Entry 7C7A (electron microscopy, 2.80 A resolution); this record covers chains A and B of the 13 polymer chains in the assembly.

Chain A:
Molecule: Ribonuclease MRP RNA subunit NME1
Source organism: Saccharomyces cerevisiae (strain ATCC 204508 / S288c)
Sequence (340 nucleotides; row label = number of the first residue in the row):
     1 AAUCCAUGAC CAAAGAAUCG UCACAAAUCG AAGCUUACAA AAUGGAGUAA AAUUUUGUUU
    61 ACUCAGUAAU AUGCUUUGGG UUGAAAGUCU CCCACCAAUU CGUAUGCGGA AAACGUAAUG
   121 AGAUUUAAAA AUUUUAAAUU GUUUAAAUCA ACUCAUUAAG GAGGAUGCCC UUGGGUAUUC
   181 UGCUUCUUGA CCUGGUACCU CUAUUGCAGG GUACUGGUGU UUUCUUCGGU ACUGGAUUCC
   241 GUUUGUAUGG AAUCUAAACC AUAGUUAUGA CGAUUGCUCU UUCCCGUGCU GGAUCGAGUA
   301 ACCCAAUGGA GCUUACUAUU CUUGGUCCAU GGAUUCACCC
Disordered / not traced: 132-136, 336-340
Ion coordination: Mg2+ site 1: A86, G87 (shared with 1 residue of chain R); Mg2+ site 2: A86, A305, A306 (shared with 2 residues of chain R); Mg2+ site 3: G87 (shared with 1 residue of chain R)

Chain B:
Protein: Ribonucleases P/MRP protein subunit POP1
Source organism: Saccharomyces cerevisiae (strain ATCC 204508 / S288c)
Notes: EC 3.1.26.5
Reference sequence: P41812 (POP1_YEAST); residue numbers follow UniProt; this construct covers 1-875
Chain sequence (875 residues; row label = number of the first residue in the row):
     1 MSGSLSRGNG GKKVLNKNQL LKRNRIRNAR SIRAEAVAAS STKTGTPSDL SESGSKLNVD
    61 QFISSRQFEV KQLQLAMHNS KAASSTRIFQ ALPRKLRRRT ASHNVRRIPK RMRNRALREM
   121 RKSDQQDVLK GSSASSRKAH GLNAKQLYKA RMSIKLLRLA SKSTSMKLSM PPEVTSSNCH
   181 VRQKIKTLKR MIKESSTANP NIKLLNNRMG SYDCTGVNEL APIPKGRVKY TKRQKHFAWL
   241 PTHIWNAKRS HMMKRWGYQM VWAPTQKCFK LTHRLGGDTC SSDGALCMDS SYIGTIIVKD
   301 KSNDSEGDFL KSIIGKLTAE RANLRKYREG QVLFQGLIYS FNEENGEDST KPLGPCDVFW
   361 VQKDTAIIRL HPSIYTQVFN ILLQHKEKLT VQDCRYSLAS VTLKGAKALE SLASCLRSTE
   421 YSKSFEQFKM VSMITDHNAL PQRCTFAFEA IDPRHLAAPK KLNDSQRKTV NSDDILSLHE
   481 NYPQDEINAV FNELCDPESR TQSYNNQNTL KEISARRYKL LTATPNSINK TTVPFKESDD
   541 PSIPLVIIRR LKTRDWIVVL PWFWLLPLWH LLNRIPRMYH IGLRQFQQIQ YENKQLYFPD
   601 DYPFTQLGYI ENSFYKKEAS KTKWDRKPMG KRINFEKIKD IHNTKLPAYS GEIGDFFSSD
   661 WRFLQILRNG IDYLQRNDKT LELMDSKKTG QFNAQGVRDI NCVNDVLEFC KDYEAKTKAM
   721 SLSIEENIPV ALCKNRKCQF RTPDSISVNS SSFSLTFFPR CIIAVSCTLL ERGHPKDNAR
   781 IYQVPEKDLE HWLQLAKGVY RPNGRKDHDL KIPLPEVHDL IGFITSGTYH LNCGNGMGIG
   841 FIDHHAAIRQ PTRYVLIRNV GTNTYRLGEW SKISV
Disordered / not traced: 1-45, 123-140, 686-695, 743-751
Curated features (UniProtKB/Swiss-Prot):
  - modified residue: Thr524 (Phosphothreonine)

Interface between chain A and chain B:
Residue-residue contacts - 231 pairs, chain A then chain B:
  A13(A) with Arg626(B), hydrogen bond to the sugar
  A14(A) with Arg626(B), sugar contact; Lys627(B), sugar contact; Pro628(B), sugar contact
  G15(A) with Lys631(B), sugar contact
  A16(A) with Gly630(B), sugar contact; Lys631(B), salt bridge to the phosphate
  A17(A) with Ile633(B), sugar contact
  U18(A) with Lys776(B), salt bridge to the phosphate; Thr862(B), phosphate contact
  C19(A) with Thr864(B), sugar contact; Arg866(B), salt bridge to the phosphate
  G20(A) with Arg772(B), salt bridge to the phosphate; His808(B), salt bridge to the phosphate; Asp809(B), hydrogen bond to the sugar
  U21(A) with Arg772(B), salt bridge to the phosphate; Arg801(B), salt bridge to the phosphate; His808(B), salt bridge to the phosphate
  C22(A) with Arg801(B), salt bridge to the phosphate; Arg805(B), salt bridge to the phosphate
  A23(A) with Arg805(B), salt bridge to the phosphate
  A32(A) with Lys270(B), hydrogen bond to the sugar
  G33(A) with Leu831(B), hydrogen bond to the sugar; Gly834(B), sugar contact
  C34(A) with Asn832(B), sugar contact; Cys833(B), hydrogen bond to the sugar; Gly834(B), sugar contact
  U35(A) with Ser281(B), base contact
  U36(A) with Asp278(B), phosphate contact; Thr279(B), base contact; Cys280(B), hydrogen bond to the phosphate; Ala406(B), base contact; Asp436(B), base contact; His437(B), hydrogen bond to the base
  C74(A) with Arg805(B), phosphate contact; Lys806(B), phosphate contact
  U75(A) with Glu771(B), sugar contact; Arg772(B), sugar contact; Gly773(B), hydrogen bond to the phosphate; Tyr829(B), hydrogen bond to the base; Gly834(B), base contact; Asn835(B), sugar contact
  U76(A) with Arg772(B), salt bridge to the phosphate; Gly773(B), hydrogen bond to the phosphate; His774(B), sugar contact; Tyr829(B), sugar contact
  U77(A) with His774(B), phosphate contact
  U82(A) with Lys623(B), base contact
  U90(A) with Ser102(B), hydrogen bond to the phosphate
  C91(A) with Ala101(B), phosphate contact; Ser102(B), hydrogen bond to the phosphate
  C92(A) with Lys248(B), hydrogen bond to the sugar
  C93(A) with Arg98(B), sugar contact; Arg99(B), hydrogen bond to the base
  A94(A) with Arg98(B), salt bridge to the phosphate; Arg249(B), hydrogen bond to the phosphate
  C95(A) with Lys248(B), salt bridge to the phosphate; Arg249(B), salt bridge to the phosphate; His570(B), sugar contact
  C96(A) with Leu510(B), sugar contact
  A97(A) with Arg208(B), base contact; Met209(B), phosphate contact; Gly210(B), hydrogen bond to the base; Thr509(B), phosphate contact; Leu510(B), phosphate contact
  A98(A) with Thr509(B), phosphate contact
  U99(A) with Lys511(B), salt bridge to the phosphate
  U100(A) with Lys511(B), base contact
  C101(A) with Arg106(B), base contact; Ile108(B), base contact; Leu159(B), sugar contact; Ser163(B), hydrogen bond to the base; Ser165(B), hydrogen bond to the base
  G102(A) with Lys162(B), salt bridge to the phosphate; Arg227(B), sugar contact
  U103(A) with Ile108(B), base contact; Pro109(B), base contact; Met112(B), sugar contact; Leu159(B), phosphate contact; Lys162(B), salt bridge to the phosphate; Arg227(B), sugar contact; Lys229(B), hydrogen bond to the sugar
  A104(A) with Arg151(B), base contact; Met152(B), base contact; Lys155(B), salt bridge to the phosphate; Arg227(B), salt bridge to the phosphate; Val228(B), sugar contact; Lys229(B), phosphate contact; Lys232(B), hydrogen bond to the sugar
  U105(A) with Met112(B), base contact; Arg115(B), base contact; Tyr148(B), sugar contact; Met152(B), base contact; Leu156(B), base contact; Lys232(B), salt bridge to the phosphate
  G106(A) with Arg111(B), salt bridge to the phosphate
  C107(A) with Lys232(B), salt bridge to the phosphate
  G108(A) with Arg233(B), phosphate contact; Lys254(B), phosphate contact
  G109(A) with Arg233(B), hydrogen bond to the base; Lys254(B), salt bridge to the phosphate
  A110(A) with Trp239(B), phosphate contact; His243(B), salt bridge to the phosphate; Ala247(B), hydrogen bond to the base; Lys248(B), base contact
  A111(A) with Arg233(B), salt bridge to the phosphate
  A113(A) with Arg107(B), hydrogen bond to the base
  C154(A) with Lys110(B), salt bridge to the phosphate
  A155(A) with Lys110(B), phosphate contact; Asn114(B), hydrogen bond to the phosphate
  U156(A) with Arg111(B), salt bridge to the phosphate; Asn114(B), phosphate contact; Arg118(B), salt bridge to the phosphate
  U157(A) with Arg111(B), salt bridge to the phosphate; Arg115(B), salt bridge to the phosphate
  A158(A) with Arg115(B), salt bridge to the phosphate; Tyr148(B), stacking on the base; Lys232(B), hydrogen bond to the sugar
  A159(A) with Lys232(B), sugar contact; Lys235(B), hydrogen bond to the phosphate
  G160(A) with Lys235(B), salt bridge to the phosphate
  G182(A) with Asn143(B), hydrogen bond to the phosphate
  C183(A) with Asn143(B), phosphate contact; Ala144(B), hydrogen bond to the phosphate
  U184(A) with Ala144(B), phosphate contact
  U185(A) with Ala144(B), base contact
  C186(A) with Arg151(B), hydrogen bond to the base; Thr197(B), base contact; Lys225(B), salt bridge to the phosphate
  G189(A) with Arg158(B), hydrogen bond to the base; Lys162(B), base contact; Lys189(B), phosphate contact
  A190(A) with Arg158(B), sugar contact; Ser161(B), sugar contact; Lys189(B), salt bridge to the phosphate
  G216(A) with Arg190(B), salt bridge to the phosphate
  G217(A) with Arg182(B), hydrogen bond to the base; Lys186(B), salt bridge to the phosphate
  U218(A) with Ser176(B), base contact; Ser177(B), base contact; His180(B), base contact; Val181(B), hydrogen bond to the base; Arg182(B), salt bridge to the phosphate; Gln183(B), hydrogen bond to the phosphate
  G219(A) with Arg182(B), hydrogen bond to the base
  U221(A) with Ser176(B), base contact
  C224(A) with Lys167(B), base contact; Leu168(B), phosphate contact; Pro171(B), hydrogen bond to the base; Pro172(B), base contact; Glu173(B), base contact; Val174(B), hydrogen bond to the base
  U225(A) with Asn104(B), hydrogen bond to the base; Val105(B), hydrogen bond to the base; Thr164(B), sugar contact; Leu168(B), sugar contact
  U226(A) with Thr164(B), phosphate contact
  G229(A) with Ser514(B), sugar contact
  U230(A) with Ser514(B), sugar contact; Arg517(B), sugar contact
  A231(A) with Ala457(B), sugar contact; Arg574(B), sugar contact
  U233(A) with Ala458(B), phosphate contact; Arg574(B), base contact; Pro576(B), sugar contact
  G234(A) with Arg577(B), sugar contact
  G235(A) with Lys461(B), salt bridge to the phosphate
  U237(A) with Lys468(B), salt bridge to the phosphate
  A247(A) with Thr419(B), phosphate contact; Tyr421(B), sugar contact; Glu426(B), hydrogen bond to the sugar
  U248(A) with Ser418(B), phosphate contact; Phe425(B), phosphate contact; Lys429(B), base contact; Asn463(B), hydrogen bond to the base
  G249(A) with Arg417(B), salt bridge to the phosphate; Lys460(B), salt bridge to the phosphate
  G250(A) with Lys460(B), salt bridge to the phosphate; Ile528(B), sugar contact
  A251(A) with Asn529(B), phosphate contact
  U255(A) with Lys81(B), salt bridge to the phosphate
  A256(A) with His78(B), salt bridge to the phosphate; Lys81(B), phosphate contact; Ile88(B), sugar contact
  A257(A) with Ile88(B), phosphate contact; Gln90(B), base contact
  A258(A) with Gln90(B), hydrogen bond to the phosphate; Ala91(B), hydrogen bond to the base; Leu92(B), base contact; Pro93(B), base contact; Leu96(B), base contact
  C259(A) with Gln90(B), base contact; Ala91(B), hydrogen bond to the base; Pro93(B), phosphate contact
  C260(A) with Arg94(B), hydrogen bond to the base; Leu271(B), phosphate contact; Arg274(B), salt bridge to the phosphate
  A261(A) with Arg94(B), hydrogen bond to the base; Lys270(B), phosphate contact; Arg274(B), salt bridge to the phosphate
  U262(A) with Lys267(B), phosphate contact; Cys268(B), phosphate contact; Phe269(B), stacking on the base; Lys270(B), phosphate contact
  G264(A) with Lys267(B), hydrogen bond to the base
  U275(A) with Lys637(B), sugar contact; Lys639(B), phosphate contact
  G276(A) with Lys637(B), sugar contact; Lys639(B), salt bridge to the phosphate
  C277(A) with Gly630(B), sugar contact; Lys637(B), salt bridge to the phosphate
  U290(A) with Trp624(B), base contact; Met629(B), base contact; Asn634(B), base contact; Lys637(B), hydrogen bond to the sugar
  G291(A) with Lys637(B), salt bridge to the phosphate
  G292(A) with Lys637(B), salt bridge to the phosphate
  A300(A) with Lys631(B), base contact
  U307(A) with Arg94(B), base contact; Arg97(B), salt bridge to the phosphate; Arg98(B), base contact; Arg99(B), hydrogen bond to the base; Gln266(B), hydrogen bond to the base
  G308(A) with Arg99(B), hydrogen bond to the base; Thr265(B), hydrogen bond to the sugar; Gln266(B), hydrogen bond to the sugar
  G309(A) with His251(B), hydrogen bond to the sugar; Thr265(B), sugar contact
  C321(A) with Lys631(B), base contact
  U322(A) with Met629(B), sugar contact
  U323(A) with Pro628(B), sugar contact
Also at the interface, not in a pair above, chain A (109 interface residues in all): C24, U70, A112, C191, C232, A236, C254, U265, A293
Also at the interface, not in a pair above, chain B (171 interface residues in all): Asn79, Ser80, Lys95, His103, Arg113, Leu142, Lys145, Leu147, Ile185, Ser195, Leu205, Trp245, Gln259, Gly277, Ser282, Gly405, Glu420, Thr435, Pro459, Arg467, Lys530, Thr531, Tyr579, Arg584, Arg632, Lys797, Thr828, Asn863

Summary:
The interface between chain A and chain B involves 109 residues on one side and 171 on the other, with 53
hydrogen bonds, 52 salt bridges and 2 aromatic stacking contacts. Among the polar pairs are U36(A)-His437(B),
U75(A)-Tyr829(B) and C93(A)-Arg99(B).
Here chain A is Ribonuclease MRP RNA subunit NME1 and chain B is Ribonucleases P/MRP protein subunit POP1,
both from Saccharomyces cerevisiae (strain ATCC 204508 / S288c). Entry 7C7A (Cryo-EM structure of yeast
Ribonuclease MRP with substrate ITS1) was determined by electron microscopy together with 7C79 from the same
study.
